PDB entry 8OVG | electron microscopy, 8.47 A resolution (very low resolution: no residue pairs are listed; an interface is given only as per-side residue counts) | chains A and C of the 6 polymer chains in the assembly

Chain A (and C):
Protein: Lon protease homolog, mitochondrial
Organism: Homo sapiens
Notes: EC 3.4.21.53; engineered mutation(s): Y186pCMF; chain C of this document is another copy of the same molecule, construct and numbering; everything in this record applies to it too
Reference sequence: P36776 (LONM_HUMAN); residues 115-959 here = UniProt positions 115-959
Amino-acid sequence (869 residues; numbered 91 to 959; the number before each row is that of its first residue):
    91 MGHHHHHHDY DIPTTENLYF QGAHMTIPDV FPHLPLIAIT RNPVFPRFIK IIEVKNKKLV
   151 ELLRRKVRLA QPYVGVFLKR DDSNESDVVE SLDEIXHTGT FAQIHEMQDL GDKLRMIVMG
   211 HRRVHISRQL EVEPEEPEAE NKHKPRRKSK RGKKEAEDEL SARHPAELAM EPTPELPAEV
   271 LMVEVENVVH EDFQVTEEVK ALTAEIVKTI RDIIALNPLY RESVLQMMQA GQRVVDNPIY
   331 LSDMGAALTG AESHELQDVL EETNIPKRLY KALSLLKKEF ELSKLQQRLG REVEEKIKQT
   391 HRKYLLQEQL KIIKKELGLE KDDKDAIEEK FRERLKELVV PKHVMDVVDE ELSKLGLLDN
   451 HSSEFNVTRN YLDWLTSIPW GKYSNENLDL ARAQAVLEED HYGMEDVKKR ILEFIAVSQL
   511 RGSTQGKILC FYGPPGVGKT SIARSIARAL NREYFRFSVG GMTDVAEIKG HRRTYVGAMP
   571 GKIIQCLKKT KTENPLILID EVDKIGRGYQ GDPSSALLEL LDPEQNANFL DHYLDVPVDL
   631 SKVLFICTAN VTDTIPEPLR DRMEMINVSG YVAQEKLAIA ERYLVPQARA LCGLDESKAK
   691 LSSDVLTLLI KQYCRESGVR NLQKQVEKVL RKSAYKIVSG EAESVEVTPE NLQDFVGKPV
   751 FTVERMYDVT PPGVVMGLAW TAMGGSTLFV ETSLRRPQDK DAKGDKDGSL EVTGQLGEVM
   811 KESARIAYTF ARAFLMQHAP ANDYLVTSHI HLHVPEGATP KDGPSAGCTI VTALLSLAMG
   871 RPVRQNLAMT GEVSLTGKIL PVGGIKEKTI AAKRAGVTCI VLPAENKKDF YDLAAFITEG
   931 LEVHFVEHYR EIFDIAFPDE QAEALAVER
Unresolved in the structure: 91-122, 222-271, 950-959
Modified / non-standard residues: 1PA (4-(carboxymethyl)-L-phenylalanine) at position 186
Construct notes: initiating methionine (91); expression tag (92-114); conflict 1PA_186 (Tyr in P36776)
UniProt features mapped onto this chain:
  - active site: Ser855, Lys898
  - binding site (ATP): Gly523 to Thr530
Reported in the primary citation:
  - catalytic residues: Ser855, Lys898 (citing earlier work)
  - post-translational modification sites: Ser173, Ser181, Tyr394 (citing earlier work)

How chain A and chain C interact:
At this resolution (8 A) residue pairs are not listed: 18 residues of chain A and 18 of chain C lie at the interface.

Summary:
The chain A/chain C interface involves 18 residues from each chain. From UniProt: active-site residues
Ser855(A) and Lys898(A) and 8 ATP-binding residues on chain A. From the paper: catalytic residues Ser855(A)
and Lys898(A); modification sites Ser173(A), Ser181(A) and Tyr394(A).
Both chains are Lon protease homolog, mitochondrial (Homo sapiens). Entry 8OVG (Human Mitochondrial Lon Y186E
Mutant ADP Bound) was determined by electron microscopy, deposited together with 8OVF, 8OKA, 8OM7 and 8OJL.
